PDB entry 6A62 | X-ray diffraction, 2.03 A resolution | chain A

== Chain A ==
Name: Galactoside-binding soluble lectin 13
From: Homo sapiens
UniProtKB: Q9UHV8 (PP13_HUMAN); residue numbers follow UniProt; this construct covers 2-139
Sequence (138 residues; row label = number of the first residue in the row):
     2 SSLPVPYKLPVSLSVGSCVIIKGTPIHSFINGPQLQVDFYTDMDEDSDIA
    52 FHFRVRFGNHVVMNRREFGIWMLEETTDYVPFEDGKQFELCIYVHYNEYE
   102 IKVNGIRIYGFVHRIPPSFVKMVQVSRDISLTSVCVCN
Sequence notes: engineered mutation Gly-33 (Asp in Q9UHV8), His-53 (Arg in Q9UHV8), Arg-57 (His in Q9UHV8)
UniProt features mapped onto this chain:
  - mutagenesis: Cys-136 (C136S: Loss of homodimerization; when associated with S-138), Cys-138 (C138S: Loss of homodimerization; when associated with S-136)
Disulfides: Cys-136/Cys-138
From the paper describing this entry:
  - binding site for beta-D-galactopyranose: Arg-57

== Overview ==
From UniProt: 2 mutagenesis sites. The paper reports a binding site for beta-D-galactopyranose at Arg-57.
Chain A is Galactoside-binding soluble lectin 13 (Homo sapiens); the structure, Placental protein
13/galectin-13 variant R53HH57RD33G with Lactose, was determined by X-ray diffraction, deposited together with
6A63, 6A64, 6A65 and 6A66.
